PDB entry 1V7Y | X-ray diffraction, 2.50 A resolution | chain A

== Chain A ==
Name: Tryptophan synthase alpha chain
From: Escherichia coli
Notes: EC 4.2.1.20
UniProtKB: P0A877 (TRPA_ECOLI); residues 1-268 here = UniProt positions 1-268
Chain sequence (268 residues; row label = number of the first residue in the row):
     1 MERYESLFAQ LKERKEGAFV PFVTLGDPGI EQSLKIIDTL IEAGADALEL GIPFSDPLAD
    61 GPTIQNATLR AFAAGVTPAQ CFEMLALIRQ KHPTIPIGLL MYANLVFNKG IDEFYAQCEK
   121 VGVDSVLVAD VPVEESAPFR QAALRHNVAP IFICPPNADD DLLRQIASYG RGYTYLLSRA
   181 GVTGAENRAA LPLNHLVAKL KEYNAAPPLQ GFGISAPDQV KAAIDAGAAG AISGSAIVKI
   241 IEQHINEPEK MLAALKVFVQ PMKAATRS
Not modelled in the structure: 55-66, 182-189
Curated features (UniProtKB/Swiss-Prot):
  - active site (Proton acceptor): Glu49, Asp60

== In short ==
From UniProt: active-site residues Glu49 and Asp60.
Chain A is Tryptophan synthase alpha chain (Escherichia coli); the structure, Crystal structure of tryptophan
synthase alpha-subunit from Escherichia coli at room temperature, was determined by X-ray diffraction (same
publication as 1WQ5).
